8B93 - chains A and C; structure by X-ray diffraction, 2.21 A resolution.

[Chain A]
Protein: Peroxisome proliferator-activated receptor gamma
From: Homo sapiens
Reference sequence: P37231 (PPARG_HUMAN); residues 203-477 here correspond to UniProt positions 231-505 (UniProt number = residue number + 28)
Amino-acid sequence (279 residues; row label = number of the first residue in the row):
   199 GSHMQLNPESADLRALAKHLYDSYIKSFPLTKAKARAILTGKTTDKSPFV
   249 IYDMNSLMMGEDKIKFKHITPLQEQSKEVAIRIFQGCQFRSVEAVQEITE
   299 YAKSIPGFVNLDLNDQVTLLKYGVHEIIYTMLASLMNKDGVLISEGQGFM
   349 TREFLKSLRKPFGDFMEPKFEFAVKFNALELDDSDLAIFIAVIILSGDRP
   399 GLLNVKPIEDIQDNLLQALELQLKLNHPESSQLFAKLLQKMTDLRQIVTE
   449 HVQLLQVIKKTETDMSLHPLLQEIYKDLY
Disordered / not traced: 199-201, 261-272, 462-477
Sequence notes: expression tag (199-202)
Glycans and other covalent adducts: compound Q8F linked to Cys285
Small-molecule neighbours: Q8F (4-chloranyl-6-fluoranyl-N1-[[4-fluoranyl-2-(2-methoxyethoxymethyl)phenyl]methyl]-N3-[2-methyl-4-(trifluoromethyl)phenyl]benzene-1,3-dicarboxamide): Phe282, Gln286, Arg288, Ser289, Val290, Ala292, Val293, His323, Ile326, Met329, Leu330, Leu333, Phe363, Met364, His449, Val450, Leu453
Swiss-Prot annotation at these positions:
  - motif: Pro467 to Asp475 (9aaTAD)
  - binding site (rosiglitazone): Gln286 to Ser289, His323, His449, Tyr473
  - cross-link: Lys224 (Glycyl lysine isopeptide (Lys-Gly) (interchain with G-Cter in ubiquitin))

[Chain C]
Protein: Nuclear receptor corepressor 2
Reference sequence: Q9Y618 (NCOR2_HUMAN); residues 2343-2365 here correspond to UniProt positions 2332-2354 (UniProt number = residue number - 11)
Amino-acid sequence (23 residues; numbered 2343 to 2365; the number before each row is that of its first residue):
  2343 HASTNMGLEAIIRKALMGKYDQW
Disordered / not traced: 2343-2347, 2360-2365
Small-molecule neighbours: Q8F (4-chloranyl-6-fluoranyl-N1-[[4-fluoranyl-2-(2-methoxyethoxymethyl)phenyl]methyl]-N3-[2-methyl-4-(trifluoromethyl)phenyl]benzene-1,3-dicarboxamide): Gly2349, Leu2350, Ile2353
Swiss-Prot annotation at these positions:
  - motif: Leu2350 to Ile2354 (CORNR box of ID2)

[Chain A / chain C interface]
Residue-residue contacts (21; chain A residue first):
  Val290(A) - Ile2353(C)  hydrophobic
  Val293(A) - Leu2350(C)  hydrophobic
  Val293(A) - Ile2353(C)  hydrophobic
  Val293(A) - Ile2354(C)  hydrophobic
  Gln294(A) - Ile2353(C)
  Thr297(A) - Ile2354(C)
  Thr297(A) - Ala2357(C)
  Thr297(A) - Leu2358(C)
  Lys301(A) - Ala2357(C)  hydrogen bond (side chain-backbone)
  Lys301(A) - Leu2358(C)
  Leu311(A) - Leu2358(C)  hydrophobic
  Asn312(A) - Arg2355(C)
  Gln314(A) - Leu2358(C)
  Val315(A) - Glu2351(C)
  Val315(A) - Arg2355(C)
  Val315(A) - Leu2358(C)  hydrophobic
  Leu318(A) - Ile2354(C)  hydrophobic
  Lys319(A) - Leu2350(C)
  Lys319(A) - Glu2351(C)  salt bridge
  Lys319(A) - Ile2354(C)
  Val322(A) - Leu2350(C)  hydrophobic
Other interface residues (no listed pair), chain A (14 interface residues in all): Phe306, His323

[In short]
The interface between chain A and chain C involves 14 residues on one side and 7 on the other; the contacts
include 1 hydrogen bond and 1 salt bridge. Polar pairs include Lys319(A)-Glu2351(C) and Lys301(A)-Ala2357(C).
Ligands of chain C: compound Q8F.
Here chain A is Peroxisome proliferator-activated receptor gamma (Homo sapiens) and chain C is Nuclear
receptor corepressor 2. Entry 8B93 (Crystal structure of PPARG and NCOR2 with an inverse agonist (compound
15b)) was determined by X-ray diffraction (same publication as 8B8W, 8B8X, 8B8Y, 8B8Z, 8B90, 8B91 and 3
further entries).
